3U1B - chains A and B; structure by X-ray diffraction, 1.60 A resolution.

[Chain A (and B)]
Molecule: Microcin immunity protein MccF
Organism: Bacillus anthracis
Notes: chain B of this document is another copy of the same molecule, construct and numbering; everything in this record applies to it too
UniProtKB: Q81RT8 (Q81RT8_BACAN); numbering as in UniProt (aligned over 1-333)
Amino-acid sequence (336 residues; numbered -2 to 333; the number before each row is that of its first residue; numbers below 1 keep their minus sign (Ser-2 is residue -2)):
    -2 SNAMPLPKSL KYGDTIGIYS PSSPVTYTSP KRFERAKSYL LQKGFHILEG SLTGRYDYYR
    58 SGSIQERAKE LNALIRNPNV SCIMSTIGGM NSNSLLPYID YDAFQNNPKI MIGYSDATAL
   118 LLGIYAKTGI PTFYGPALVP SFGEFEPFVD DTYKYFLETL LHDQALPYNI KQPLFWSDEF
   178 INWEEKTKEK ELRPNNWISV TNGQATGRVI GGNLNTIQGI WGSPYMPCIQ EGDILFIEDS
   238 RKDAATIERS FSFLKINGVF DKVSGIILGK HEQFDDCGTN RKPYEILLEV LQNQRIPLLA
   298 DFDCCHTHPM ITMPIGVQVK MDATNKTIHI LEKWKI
Sequence notes: expression tag (-2 to 0); engineered mutation Arg238 (Ser in Q81RT8)
Residues lining bound ligands: adenosine monophosphate (AMP): Ile84, Gly85, Gly86, Tyr111, Ser112, Pro137, Phe177, Ile178, Trp180, Ser237, Arg238, Glu269, His303
From the paper describing this entry:
  - binding site for adenosine monophosphate: Ser112, Phe177, Trp180
  - catalytic residues: Ser112, Glu235, His303 (proposed by the authors, not directly observed)
  - mutagenesis - S112A/H303A: abolished catalytic activity
  - mutagenesis - F177S: unchanged catalytic activity
  - mutagenesis - W180A: decreased catalytic activity on ESA
  - mutagenesis - W180A: decreased catalytic activity on McC

[Interface between chain A and chain B]
Residue-residue contacts - 96 pairs, chain A then chain B:
  Asp54(A) - Arg278(B)  salt bridge
  Tyr55(A) - Cys274(B)
  Tyr55(A) - Gly275(B)
  Tyr55(A) - Thr276(B)
  Tyr56(A) - Ala241(B)  hydrophobic
  Tyr56(A) - Ala242(B)  hydrophobic
  Tyr56(A) - Glu245(B)  hydrogen bond
  Tyr56(A) - Cys274(B)  hydrophobic
  Tyr56(A) - Thr276(B)
  Arg57(A) - Glu245(B)  salt bridge
  Arg57(A) - Arg278(B)
  Arg57(A) - Glu286(B)  salt bridge
  Ser60(A) - Glu286(B)
  Ile61(A) - Glu245(B)
  Ile61(A) - Glu286(B)  hydrogen bond (backbone-side chain)
  Ile61(A) - Val287(B)  hydrophobic
  Gln62(A) - Gln289(B)
  Arg64(A) - Glu245(B)  salt bridge
  Met87(A) - Ala242(B)
  Met87(A) - Thr243(B)
  Met87(A) - Arg246(B)
  Asn88(A) - Ala242(B)  hydrogen bond (side chain-backbone)
  Asn88(A) - Glu245(B)
  Asn88(A) - Arg246(B)
  Asn90(A) - Arg246(B)  hydrogen bond (side chain-backbone)
  Asn90(A) - Ser249(B)
  Asn90(A) - Phe250(B)
  Asn90(A) - Ile253(B)
  Ser91(A) - Glu245(B)  hydrogen bond
  Ser91(A) - Ser249(B)  hydrogen bond
  Leu93(A) - Ile253(B)  hydrophobic
  Pro94(A) - Ile253(B)
  Tyr95(A) - Lys252(B)
  Tyr95(A) - Gln289(B)
  Asn212(A) - Arg246(B)  hydrogen bond
  Thr213(A) - Arg246(B)
  Gln215(A) - Gln215(B)
  Gln215(A) - Phe250(B)
  Gly216(A) - Gln215(B)
  Gly216(A) - Phe250(B)
  Gly216(A) - Ile253(B)
  Ile217(A) - Ile253(B)  hydrophobic
  Trp218(A) - Trp218(B)  hydrogen bond (backbone-side chain)
  Trp218(A) - Phe250(B)
  Trp218(A) - Asn254(B)  hydrogen bond (backbone-side chain)
  Gly219(A) - Trp218(B)
  Gly219(A) - Asn254(B)
  Ser220(A) - Ile253(B)
  Ser220(A) - Asn254(B)  hydrogen bond (backbone-side chain)
  Pro221(A) - Ile253(B)
  Tyr222(A) - Ile253(B)  hydrophobic
  Ala241(A) - Tyr56(B)  hydrophobic
  Ala242(A) - Tyr56(B)  hydrophobic
  Ala242(A) - Met87(B)
  Ala242(A) - Asn88(B)  hydrogen bond (backbone-side chain)
  Thr243(A) - Met87(B)
  Glu245(A) - Tyr56(B)  hydrogen bond
  Glu245(A) - Arg57(B)  salt bridge
  Glu245(A) - Ile61(B)
  Glu245(A) - Arg64(B)  salt bridge
  Glu245(A) - Asn88(B)
  Glu245(A) - Ser91(B)  hydrogen bond
  Arg246(A) - Met87(B)
  Arg246(A) - Asn88(B)
  Arg246(A) - Asn90(B)  hydrogen bond (backbone-side chain)
  Arg246(A) - Asn212(B)  hydrogen bond
  Ser249(A) - Asn90(B)
  Ser249(A) - Ser91(B)  hydrogen bond
  Phe250(A) - Asn90(B)
  Phe250(A) - Gln215(B)
  Phe250(A) - Gly216(B)
  Phe250(A) - Trp218(B)
  Lys252(A) - Tyr95(B)
  Ile253(A) - Leu93(B)  hydrophobic
  Ile253(A) - Pro94(B)  hydrophobic
  Ile253(A) - Gly216(B)
  Ile253(A) - Ile217(B)  hydrophobic
  Ile253(A) - Ser220(B)
  Ile253(A) - Pro221(B)
  Ile253(A) - Tyr222(B)  hydrophobic
  Asn254(A) - Trp218(B)  hydrogen bond (side chain-backbone)
  Asn254(A) - Gly219(B)
  Asn254(A) - Ser220(B)  hydrogen bond (side chain-backbone)
  Cys274(A) - Tyr55(B)
  Cys274(A) - Tyr56(B)  hydrophobic
  Gly275(A) - Tyr55(B)
  Thr276(A) - Tyr55(B)
  Thr276(A) - Tyr56(B)
  Arg278(A) - Asp54(B)  salt bridge
  Arg278(A) - Arg57(B)
  Glu286(A) - Arg57(B)  salt bridge
  Glu286(A) - Ser60(B)
  Glu286(A) - Ile61(B)  hydrogen bond (side chain-backbone)
  Val287(A) - Ile61(B)  hydrophobic
  Gln289(A) - Gln62(B)  hydrogen bond
  Gln289(A) - Tyr95(B)
Interface residues without a listed pair, chain A (43 interface residues in all): Ile283
Interface residues without a listed pair, chain B (43 interface residues in all): Thr213, Ile283

[In short]
The chain A/chain B interface involves 43 residues from each chain; the contacts include 20 hydrogen bonds and
8 salt bridges. Polar contacts include Asp54(A)-Arg278(B), Arg57(A)-Glu245(B) and Arg57(A)-Glu286(B). Ligands
of chain A: adenosine monophosphate. From the paper: catalytic residues Ser112(A), Glu235(A) and His303(A);
S112A/H303A of chain A abolish catalytic activity; 3 substitutions were tested in all.
Chain A and chain B are both Microcin immunity protein MccF (Bacillus anthracis); the structure, Crystal
structure of the S238R mutant of mycrocine immunity protein (MccF) with AMP, was determined by X-ray
diffraction (same publication as 3TYX, 3T5M, 3SR3 and 3GJZ).
